8XKL - chains 7 and s of the 8 polymer chains in the assembly; structure by electron microscopy, 2.84 A resolution.

Chain 7:
Molecule: Acpii-1
Source organism: Chroomonas placoidea
Sequence (235 residues; numbered 1 to 235; the number before each row is that of its first residue):
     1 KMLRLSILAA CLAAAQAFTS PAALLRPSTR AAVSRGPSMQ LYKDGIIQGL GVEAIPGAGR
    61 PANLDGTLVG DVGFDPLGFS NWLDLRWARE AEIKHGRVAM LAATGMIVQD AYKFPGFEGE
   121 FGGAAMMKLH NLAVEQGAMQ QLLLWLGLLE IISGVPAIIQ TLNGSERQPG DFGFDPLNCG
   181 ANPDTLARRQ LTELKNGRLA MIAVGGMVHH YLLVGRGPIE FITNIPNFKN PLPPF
Unresolved in the structure: 1-41
Metal / ion sites: chlorophyll a Mg site 1 near Glu-92 (its only coordinating residue here); chlorophyll a Mg site 2 near Gln-109 (its only coordinating residue here); chlorophyll a Mg site 3 near Glu-193 (its only coordinating residue here)
Ligand contacts:
  - chlorophyll a (CLA), molecule 1: Tyr-42, Ile-47, Arg-188, Leu-191, Thr-192, Lys-195, Asn-196, Leu-199
  - chlorophyll a (CLA), molecule 2: Val-52, Glu-53, Ala-54, Ile-55, Pro-56, Val-72, Phe-74
  - chlorophyll a (CLA), molecule 3: Leu-64, Val-69, Gly-70, Asp-71, Val-72, Gly-73, Phe-74, Asp-75, Phe-79, Leu-85, Ala-88, Arg-89, Ala-91, Glu-92, His-95, Arg-198, Met-201, Ile-202
  - chlorophyll a (CLA), molecule 4: Trp-82, Leu-83, Trp-87, Ala-91, His-95
  - chlorophyll a (CLA), molecule 5: Trp-87, Glu-90, Ala-91, Lys-94, His-95, Val-98, Leu-143, Leu-146, Gly-147, Glu-150, Ile-151, Gly-154, Val-155, Ile-158
  - chlorophyll a (CLA), molecule 6: Arg-97, Met-100, Leu-101, Thr-104, Gly-170, Asp-171, Phe-172, Gly-173, Phe-174, Asp-175, Cys-179, Gly-180, Leu-186, Arg-189, Gln-190, Thr-192, Glu-193
  - chlorophyll a (CLA), molecule 7: Val-98, Leu-101, Ala-102, Thr-104, Gly-105, Val-108, Gln-109, Tyr-112, Lys-113, Phe-114, Phe-117, Glu-118, Phe-121, Leu-129, Ala-138, Met-139, Leu-142
  - chlorophyll a (CLA), molecule 8: Phe-117, Gln-136, Gly-137, Ala-138, Gln-141, Leu-142, Trp-145
  - chlorophyll a (CLA), molecule 9: His-130, Asn-131, Val-134, Met-139, Gln-140, Leu-142, Leu-143
  - chlorophyll a (CLA), molecule 10: Ile-152, Ser-153, Phe-172, Gly-173, Phe-174
  - chlorophyll a (CLA), molecule 11: Ile-202, Ala-203, Gly-205, Gly-206, His-209, His-210, Leu-213, Val-214, Phe-221, Ile-225, Asn-227
  - chlorophyll a (CLA), molecule 12: His-209, Leu-212, Leu-213
  - chlorophyll a (CLA), molecule 13: Ile-225, Pro-226, Asn-227, Phe-228
  - Allobetaxanthin (IHT; (1R)-3,5,5-trimethyl-4-[(3E,5E,7E,9E,11E,13E,15E,17E)-3,7,12,16-tetramethyl-18-(2,6,6-trimethylcyclohexen-1-yl)octadeca-3,5,7,9,11,13,15,17-octaen-1-ynyl]cyclohex-3-en-1-ol), molecule 1: Phe-74, Met-127, His-130, Asn-131, Ile-202, Val-204, Gly-205, Val-208, His-209, Phe-235
  - Allobetaxanthin (IHT), molecule 2: Trp-145, Leu-148, Ile-152
  - Alloxanthin (II0; (1R)-3,5,5-trimethyl-4-[(3E,5E,7E,9E,11E,13E,15E)-3,7,12,16-tetramethyl-18-[(4R)-2,6,6-trimethyl-4-oxidanyl-cyclohexen-1-yl]octadeca-3,5,7,9,11,13,15-heptaen-1,17-diynyl]cyclohex-3-en-1-ol), molecule 1: Lys-94, Arg-97, Val-98, Leu-101, Pro-115, Gly-116, Phe-117, Glu-120, Gln-136, Leu-142, Leu-146, Glu-150, Phe-172
  - Alloxanthin (II0), molecule 2: Met-100, Ala-103, Thr-104, Ile-107, Phe-174, Asp-175, Pro-176, Cys-179, Asn-196, Leu-199, Ala-200, Ala-203, Met-207, His-210, Pro-218, Phe-221, Ile-222
  - Alloxanthin (II0), molecule 3: Gln-136, Gly-137, Gln-140, Gln-141, Leu-144, Trp-145
  - Alloxanthin (II0), molecule 4: Lys-195, Arg-198, Leu-199, Ile-202
  - Monadoxanthin (II3; (1R)-3,5,5-trimethyl-4-[(3E,5E,7E,9E,11E,13E,15E,17E)-3,7,12,16-tetramethyl-18-[(1R,4R)-2,6,6-trimethyl-4-oxidanyl-cyclohex-2-en-1-yl]octadeca-3,5,7,9,11,13,15,17-octaen-1-ynyl]cyclohex-3-en-1-ol): Phe-74, Asp-75, Pro-76, Leu-77, Phe-79, His-95, Val-98, Ala-99, Ala-102, Met-106, Gln-109, Met-126, Met-127, Leu-129, His-130, Met-139, Met-201, Ile-202, Val-204
  - Chlorophyll c2 (KC2): Arg-188, Arg-189, Thr-192, Asn-196, Leu-199

Chain s:
Molecule: Ccpii-S
Source organism: Chroomonas placoidea
Sequence (285 residues; each row starts with the number of its first residue):
     1 DHKRSRMMKS LALAAVGLAV GAEAFAPTPM VGGAKLALRT SSTRSVATVG PKMAMDVNAI
    61 VEGAQYLTAA VPNVPFVDEI TGEPQGLTAP IVHFGSVISL WLLFALPVWS AAYKAAGADT
   121 AEWVGVSQVT EDAPGIGLYG KYAPEYDGPT FREGLEYVLS FAWKPPILIA WKPRADLDRA
   181 MMDPARDTVV SSLYKSLGGA LDKTAVYDEE DQLLILSDME TFPETELGRR RVAQAEAAGW
   241 FTGNPSFGKS LIEYSEETKK GMREPGTVSI SAKELAALRA EAAKK
Unresolved in the structure: 1-82
Metal / ion sites: chlorophyll a Mg near Trp-163 (its only coordinating residue here)
Ligand contacts:
  - chlorophyll a (CLA), molecule 1: Leu-87, Thr-88, His-93, Ser-96, Val-97, Leu-100
  - chlorophyll a (CLA), molecule 2: Pro-90, Ile-91, Phe-94
  - chlorophyll a (CLA), molecule 3: Val-97, Leu-100, Trp-101, Phe-104, Ala-105, Val-108, Trp-109
  - chlorophyll a (CLA), molecule 4: Val-126, Ser-127, Gln-128
  - chlorophyll a (CLA), molecule 5: Gln-128, Val-129, Ala-133
  - chlorophyll a (CLA), molecule 6: Phe-151, Leu-155, Val-158
  - chlorophyll a (CLA), molecule 7: Ala-162, Trp-163, Lys-164, Pro-165, Pro-166, Ile-167, Leu-168, Ile-169, Trp-171, Lys-172
  - chlorophyll a (CLA), molecule 8: Ile-167, Leu-168, Trp-171

Interface between chain 7 and chain s:
Contacting residue pairs (11; chain 7 residue first):
  Pro-156(7) with Asp-187(s); Val-189(s)
  Ile-159(7) with Ser-192(s)
  Gln-160(7) with Ala-185(s); Arg-186(s); Asp-187(s)
  Asn-163(7) with Pro-184(s), hydrogen bond (side chain-backbone); Ala-185(s); Asp-187(s), hydrogen bond
  Gly-164(7) with Ala-185(s)
  Ser-165(7) with Ala-185(s)
Other interface residues (no listed pair), chain 7 (8 interface residues in all): Ile-151, Val-155
Other interface residues (no listed pair), chain s (7 interface residues in all): Thr-188

Summary:
Chain 7 and chain s form an interface of 8 and 7 residues respectively; the contacts include 2 hydrogen bonds.
Polar pairs include Asn-163(7)/Pro-184(s) and Asn-163(7)/Asp-187(s). Chain 7 binds 13 copies of chlorophyll a,
Chlorophyll c2, 4 copies of Alloxanthin, Monadoxanthin and Allobetaxanthin.
Here chain 7 is Acpii-1 and chain s is Ccpii-S, both from Chroomonas placoidea. Entry 8XKL (Structure of
ACPII-CCPII from cryptophyte algae) was determined by electron microscopy.
